PDB entry 4BIU | X-ray diffraction, 3.65 A resolution | chains C and D

== Chain C (and D) ==
Name: Sensor protein cpxa
From: Escherichia coli
Notes: EC 2.7.13.3; fragment: cytoplasmic region, residues 188-457; chain D of this document is another copy of the same molecule, construct and numbering; everything in this record applies to it too
UniProt: P0AE82 (CPXA_ECOLI); residue numbers follow UniProt; this construct covers 188-457
Amino-acid sequence (298 residues; numbered 160 to 457; the number before each row is that of its first residue):
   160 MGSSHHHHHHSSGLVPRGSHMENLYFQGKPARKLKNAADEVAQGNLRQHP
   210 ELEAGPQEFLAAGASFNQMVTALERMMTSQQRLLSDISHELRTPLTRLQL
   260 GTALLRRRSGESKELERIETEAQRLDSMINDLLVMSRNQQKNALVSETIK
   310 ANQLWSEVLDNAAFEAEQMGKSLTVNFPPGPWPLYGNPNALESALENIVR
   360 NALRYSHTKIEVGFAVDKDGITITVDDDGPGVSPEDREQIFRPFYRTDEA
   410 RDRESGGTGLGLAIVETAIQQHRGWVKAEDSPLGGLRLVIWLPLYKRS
Unresolved in the structure: 160-187, 405-417, 457 (chain D: 160-187, 456-457)
Differences from the reference sequence: expression tag (160-187)
Small-molecule neighbours: ADP (adenosine-5'-diphosphate): Asn360, Ala361, Arg363, Tyr364, Asp386, Pro389, Val391, Ile399, Tyr404, Gly420, Leu421, Leu445
Curated features (UniProtKB/Swiss-Prot):
  - active site: His248 (Nucleophile)
  - binding site (ATP): His248 to Arg251, Arg359 to Tyr364, Asp386, Arg405, Thr406, Gly416 to Leu421
  - modified residue: His248 (Phosphohistidine)
  - mutagenesis: Ala197 (A197V: Slight decrease in response to excess periplasmic protein), Asn204 (N204Y: 80% decrease in response to excess periplasmic protein), Gly222 (G222D: 90% decrease in response to excess periplasmic protein; G222R: 75% decrease in response to excess periplasmic protein), Met228 (M228V: No response to excess periplasmic protein, decreased autophosphorylation, no phosphotransfer to CpxR, no tetramer formation of the C-terminal domain in solution), Thr252 (T252P: In cpxA101; a cpxA gain of function mutant, decreased autophosphorylation, decreased phosphotransfer to CpxR, loss of phosphatase activity, responds to periplasmic protein overproduction), Asn356 (N356Y: Nearly complete loss of response to excess periplasmic protein)
Reported in the primary citation:
  - mutagenesis - N204Y, G222D, G222R, N356Y: decreased signaling
  - mutagenesis - A197V: unchanged signaling

== Chain C / chain D interface ==
Pairs across the interface (107; chain C residue first):
  Ala190(C) with Phe218(D), hydrophobic; Ala221(D)
  Arg191(C) with Ala220(D)
  Leu193(C) with Leu193(D), hydrophobic
  Lys194(C) with Ala220(D), hydrogen bond (side chain-backbone); Ala221(D); Ser224(D)
  Ala197(C) with Ser224(D); Phe225(D), hydrophobic; Met228(D)
  Asp198(C) with Ser224(D)
  Val200(C) with Met228(D), hydrophobic
  Ala201(C) with Met228(D), hydrophobic; Ala231(D)
  Glu217(C) with Ala190(D)
  Phe218(C) with Ala190(D), hydrophobic; Phe218(D), hydrophobic
  Ala220(C) with Lys194(D), hydrogen bond (backbone-side chain)
  Ala221(C) with Ala190(D); Lys194(D)
  Ser224(C) with Lys194(D); Asp198(D)
  Phe225(C) with Ala197(D), hydrophobic; Phe225(D), hydrophobic
  Met228(C) with Ala197(D); Val200(D), hydrophobic; Ala201(D), hydrophobic
  Ala231(C) with Ala201(D)
  Leu232(C) with Leu232(D), hydrophobic
  Met235(C) with Met236(D), hydrophobic
  Met236(C) with Leu232(D), hydrophobic; Met236(D), hydrophobic
  Gln239(C) with Met236(D); Gln239(D); Gln240(D)
  Gln240(C) with Gln239(D)
  Arg241(C) with Arg401(D)
  Leu242(C) with Leu243(D), hydrophobic; Pro402(D), hydrophobic; Phe403(D), hydrophobic
  Leu243(C) with Gln239(D); Leu242(D), hydrophobic; Leu243(D), hydrophobic
  Asp245(C) with Phe403(D)
  Ile246(C) with Leu243(D), hydrophobic; Leu291(D), hydrophobic; Phe403(D)
  Glu249(C) with Met287(D); Phe403(D)
  Leu250(C) with Leu250(D), hydrophobic; Leu284(D); Met287(D), hydrophobic; Ile288(D), hydrophobic
  Pro253(C) with Glu280(D); Leu284(D), hydrophobic; Met287(D), hydrophobic
  Arg256(C) with Arg276(D); Glu280(D), salt bridge; Arg283(D)
  Leu257(C) with Ile277(D); Glu280(D); Ala281(D)
  Leu259(C) with Arg276(D)
  Gly260(C) with Glu273(D); Arg276(D); Ile277(D)
  Thr261(C) with Ile277(D)
  Leu263(C) with Glu273(D); Arg276(D)
  Leu264(C) with Leu264(D), hydrophobic; Glu273(D); Ile277(D), hydrophobic
  Arg267(C) with Ser271(D); Glu273(D), salt bridge
  Ser271(C) with Leu264(D)
  Lys272(C) with Arg267(D)
  Glu273(C) with Leu263(D); Leu264(D); Arg267(D), salt bridge
  Arg276(C) with Gly260(D); Leu263(D)
  Ile277(C) with Leu257(D); Gly260(D); Thr261(D); Leu264(D), hydrophobic
  Glu280(C) with Pro253(D); Arg256(D), salt bridge; Leu257(D)
  Ala281(C) with Leu257(D)
  Leu284(C) with Leu250(D); Pro253(D), hydrophobic; Leu257(D), hydrophobic
  Met287(C) with Glu249(D); Leu250(D), hydrophobic; Pro253(D), hydrophobic
  Ile288(C) with Leu250(D), hydrophobic
  Leu291(C) with Ile246(D), hydrophobic
  Pro402(C) with Asp245(D)
  Phe403(C) with Glu249(D)
  Thr426(C) with Ser238(D); Leu242(D)
  Gln429(C) with Ser238(D); Arg241(D), hydrogen bond
  Gln430(C) with Met235(D); Ser238(D); Gln239(D), hydrogen bond
  Arg432(C) with Met235(D)
Other interface residues (no listed pair), chain C (62 interface residues in all): Gly203, Arg234, Leu254, Leu274, Arg283, Met294, Arg401, Ala422
Other interface residues (no listed pair), chain D (57 interface residues in all): Gly203, Leu205, Glu217, Arg234, Leu254, Leu259, Gln298, Thr417

== Overview ==
The interface between chain C and chain D involves 62 residues on one side and 57 on the other; the contacts
include 4 hydrogen bonds and 4 salt bridges. Among the polar pairs are Arg256(C)-Glu280(D),
Arg267(C)-Glu273(D) and Lys194(C)-Ala220(D). From the paper: N204Y, G222D and G222R of chain C, among others,
reduce signaling; A197V of chain C leaves signaling unchanged.
Chain C and chain D are both Sensor protein cpxa (Escherichia coli); the structure, Crystal structure of
CpxAHDC (orthorhombic form 1), was determined by X-ray diffraction together with 4BIV, 4BIW, 4BIY and 4CB0
from the same study.
